3J6H - chains A and B of the 3 polymer chains in the assembly; structure by electron microscopy, 8.10 A resolution (very low resolution: no residue pairs are listed; an interface is given only as per-side residue counts).

== Chain A ==
Name: Tubulin alpha-1A chain
Organism: Sus scrofa
Reference sequence: P02550 (TBA1A_PIG); numbering as in UniProt (aligned over 2-437)
Sequence (436 residues; numbered 2 to 437; the number before each row is that of its first residue):
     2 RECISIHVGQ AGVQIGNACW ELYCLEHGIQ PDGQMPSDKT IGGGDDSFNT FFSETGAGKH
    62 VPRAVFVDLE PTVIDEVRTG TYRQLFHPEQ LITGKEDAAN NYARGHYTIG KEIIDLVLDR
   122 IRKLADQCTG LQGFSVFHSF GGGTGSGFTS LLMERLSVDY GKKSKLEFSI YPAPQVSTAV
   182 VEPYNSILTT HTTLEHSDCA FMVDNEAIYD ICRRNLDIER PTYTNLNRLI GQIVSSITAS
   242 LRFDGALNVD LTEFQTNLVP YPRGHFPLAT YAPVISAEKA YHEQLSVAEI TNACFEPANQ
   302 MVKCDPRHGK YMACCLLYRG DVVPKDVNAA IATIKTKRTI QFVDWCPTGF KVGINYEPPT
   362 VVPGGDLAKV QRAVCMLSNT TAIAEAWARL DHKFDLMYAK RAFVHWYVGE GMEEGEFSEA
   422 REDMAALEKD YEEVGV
Disordered / not traced: 35-60
Small-molecule neighbours: GTP (guanosine-5'-triphosphate): Ala-12, Asn-101, Ser-140, Gly-142, Gly-143, Gly-144, Ala-174, Val-177, Ser-178, Thr-179, Ala-180, Glu-183, Asn-206, Glu-207, Ile-209, Tyr-210, Cys-213, Pro-222, Thr-223, Tyr-224, Asn-226, Leu-227, Asn-228, Leu-230

== Chain B ==
Name: Tubulin beta chain
Organism: Sus scrofa
Reference sequence: P02554 (TBB_PIG); the author numbering skips numbers that UniProt does not, so the offset changes along the chain: 2-44 = UniProt 2-44; 47-360 = UniProt 45-358; 369-437 = UniProt 359-427
Sequence (426 residues; row label = number of the first residue in the row; note: 10 numbers in that range are skipped by the numbering (no residue carries them; nothing is unmodelled there)):
     2 REIVHIQAGQ CGNQIGAKFW EVISDEHGID PTGSYHGDSD LQL
    47 ERINVYYNEA AGNKYVPRAI LVDLEPGTMD SVRSGPFGQI FRPDNFVFGQ SGAGNNWAKG
   107 HYTEGAELVD SVLDVVRKES ESCDCLQGFQ LTHSLGGGTG SGMGTLLISK IREEYPDRIM
   167 NTFSVVPSPK VSDTVVEPYN ATLSVHQLVE NTDETYCIDN EALYDICFRT LKLTTPTYGD
   227 LNHLVSATMS GVTTCLRFPG QLNADLRKLA VNMVPFPRLH FFMPGFAPLT SRGSQQYRAL
   287 TVPELTQQMF DAKNMMAACD PRHGRYLTVA AVFRGRMSMK EVDEQMLNVQ NKNSSYFVEW
   347 IPNNVKTAVC DIPP
   369 RGLKMSATFI GNSTAIQELF KRISEQFTAM FRRKAFLHWY TGEGMDEMEF TEAESNMNDL
   429 VSEYQQYQD
Small-molecule neighbours: phosphomethylphosphonic acid guanylate ester (G2P): Ala-9, Gly-10, Gln-11, Cys-12, Gly-13, Gln-15, Ile-16, Asp-69, Glu-71, Thr-74, Ala-99, Gly-100, Ser-140, Gly-142, Gly-143, Gly-144, Thr-145, Gly-146, Val-171, Asp-179, Thr-180, Glu-183, Asn-206, Leu-209, Tyr-224, Leu-227, Asn-228

== Interface between chain A and chain B ==
At this resolution (8 A) residue pairs are not listed: 25 residues of chain A and 25 of chain B lie at the interface.

== Overview ==
The chain A/chain B interface involves 25 residues from each chain. Chain A binds GTP. Bound to chain B:
phosphomethylphosphonic acid guanylate ester.
Here chain A is Tubulin alpha-1A chain and chain B is Tubulin beta chain, both from Sus scrofa. Entry 3J6H
(Nucleotide-free Kinesin motor domain complexed with GMPCPP-microtubule) was determined by electron
microscopy, deposited together with 3WRD and 3X2T.
